Entry 8I13 (electron microscopy, 6.90 A resolution (low resolution: residue-level contacts below are approximate; hydrogen-bond / salt-bridge calls are withheld)); this record covers chains B and A of the 6 polymer chains in the assembly.

== Chain B ==
Molecule: SMC6 isoform 1
Organism: Saccharomyces cerevisiae
Reference sequence: A0A8H4BXH7 (A0A8H4BXH7_YEASX); residue numbers follow UniProt; this construct covers 1-1114
Sequence (1114 residues; numbered 1 to 1114; the number before each row is that of its first residue):
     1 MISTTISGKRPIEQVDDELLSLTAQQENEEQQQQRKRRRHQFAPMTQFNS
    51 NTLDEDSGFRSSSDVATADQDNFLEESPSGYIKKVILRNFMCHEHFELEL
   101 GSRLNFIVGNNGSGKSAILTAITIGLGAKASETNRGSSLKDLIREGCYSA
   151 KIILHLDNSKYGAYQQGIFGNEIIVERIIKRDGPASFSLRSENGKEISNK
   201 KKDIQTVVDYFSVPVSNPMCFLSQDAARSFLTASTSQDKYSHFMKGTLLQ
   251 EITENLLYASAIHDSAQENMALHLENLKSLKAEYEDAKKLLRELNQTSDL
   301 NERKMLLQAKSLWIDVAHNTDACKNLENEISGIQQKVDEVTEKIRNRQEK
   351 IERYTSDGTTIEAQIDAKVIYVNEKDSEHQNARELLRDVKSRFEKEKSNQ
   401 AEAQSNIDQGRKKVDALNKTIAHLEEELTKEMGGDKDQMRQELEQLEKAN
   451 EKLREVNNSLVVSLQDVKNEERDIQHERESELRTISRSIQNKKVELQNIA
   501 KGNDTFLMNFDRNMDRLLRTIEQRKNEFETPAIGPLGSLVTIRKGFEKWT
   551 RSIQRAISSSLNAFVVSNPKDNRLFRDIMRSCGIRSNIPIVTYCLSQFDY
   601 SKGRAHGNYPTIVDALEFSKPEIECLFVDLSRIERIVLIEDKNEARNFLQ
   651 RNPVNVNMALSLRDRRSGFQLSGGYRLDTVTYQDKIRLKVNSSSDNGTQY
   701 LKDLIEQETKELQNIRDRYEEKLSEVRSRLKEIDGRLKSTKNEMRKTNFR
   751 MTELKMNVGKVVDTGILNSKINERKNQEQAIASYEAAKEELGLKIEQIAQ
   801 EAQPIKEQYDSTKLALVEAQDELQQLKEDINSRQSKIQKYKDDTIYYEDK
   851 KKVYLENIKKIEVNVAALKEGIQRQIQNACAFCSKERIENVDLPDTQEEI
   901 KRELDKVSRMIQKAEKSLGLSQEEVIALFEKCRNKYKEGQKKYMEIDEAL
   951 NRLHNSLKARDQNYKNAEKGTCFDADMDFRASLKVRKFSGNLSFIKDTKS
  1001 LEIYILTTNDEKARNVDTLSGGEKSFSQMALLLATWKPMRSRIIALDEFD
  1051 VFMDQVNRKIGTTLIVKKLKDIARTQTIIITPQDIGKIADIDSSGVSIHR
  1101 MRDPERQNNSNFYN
Unresolved in the structure: 1-75, 289-293, 535, 1105-1114

== Chain A ==
Molecule: Structural maintenance of chromosomes protein 5
Organism: Saccharomyces cerevisiae
Reference sequence: A0A6V8S000 (A0A6V8S000_YEASX); residues 1-1093 here = UniProt positions 1-1093
Sequence (1093 residues; each row starts with the number of its first residue):
     1 MTSLIDLGRYVERTHHGEDTEPRSKRVKIAKPDLSSFQPGSIIKIRLQDF
    51 VTYTLTEFNLSPSLNMIIGPNGSGKSTFVCAVCLGLAGKPEYIGRSKKVE
   101 DFIKNGQDVSKIEITLKNSPNVTDIEYIDARDETIKITRIITRSKRRSDY
   151 LINDYQVSESVVKTLVAQLNIQLDNLCQFLSQERVEEFARLKSVKLLVET
   201 IRSIDASLLDVLDELRELQGNEQSLQKDLDFKKAKIVHLRQESDKLRKSV
   251 ESLRDFQNKKGEIELHSQLLPYVKVKDHKEKLNIYKEEYERAKANLRAIL
   301 KDKKPFANTKKTLENQVEELTEKCSLKTDEFLKAKEKINEIFEKLNTIRD
   351 EVIKKKNQNEYYRGRTKKLQATIISTKEDFLRSQEILAQTHLPEKSVFED
   401 IDIKRKEIINKEGEIRDLISEIDAKANAINHEMRSIQRQAESKTKSLTTT
   451 DKIGILNQDQDLKEVRDAVLMVREHPEMKDKILEPPIMTVSAINAQFAAY
   501 LAQCVDYNTSKALTVVDSDSYKLFANPILDKFKVNLRELSSADTTPPVPA
   551 ETVRDLGFEGYLSDFITGDKRVMKMLCQTSKIHTIPVSRRELTPAQIKKL
   601 ITPRPNGKILFKRIIHGNRLVDIKQSAYGSKQVFPTDVSIKQTNFYQGSI
   651 MSNEQKIRIENEIINLKNEYNDRKSTLDALSNQKSGYRHELSELASKNDD
   701 INREAHQLNEIRKKYTMRKSTIETLREKLDQLKREARKDVSQKIKDIDDQ
   751 IQQLLLKQRHLLSKMASSMKSLKNCQKELISTQILQFEAQNMDVSMNDVI
   801 GFFNEREADLKSQYEDKKKFVKEMRDTPEFQSWMREIRSYDQDTKEKLNK
   851 VAEKYEEEGNFNLSFVQDVLDKLESEIAMVNHDESAVTILDQVTAELREL
   901 EHTVPQQSKDLETIKAKLKEDHAVLEPKLDDIVSKISARFARLFNNVGSA
   951 GAVRLEKPKDYAEWKIEIMVKFRDNAPLKKLDSHTQSGGERAVSTVLYMI
  1001 ALQEFTSAPFRVVDEINQGMDSRNERIVHKAMVENACAENTSQYFLITPK
  1051 LLTGLHYHEKMRIHCVMAGSWIPNPSEDPKMIHFGETSNYSFD
Unresolved in the structure: 1-31, 262-267, 1066-1093

== Chain B / chain A interface ==
Contacting residue pairs (69):
  N134(B) - H984(A)
  S137(B) - H984(A)
  S229(B) - R190(A)
  R387(B) - D350(A)
  R387(B) - I353(A)
  R387(B) - N357(A)
  K390(B) - D350(A)
  E394(B) - K354(A)
  K395(B) - Y361(A)
  S398(B) - Q358(A)
  E402(B) - Y362(A)
  R454(B) - R416(A)
  N457(B) - R416(A)
  N458(B) - R416(A)
  N458(B) - D423(A)
  V462(B) - N427(A)
  Q465(B) - N427(A)
  Q465(B) - H431(A)
  N469(B) - H431(A)
  E477(B) - K463(A)
  R576(B) - D637(A)
  I590(B) - D637(A)
  V591(B) - P635(A)
  T592(B) - F634(A)
  T592(B) - P635(A)
  Y593(B) - Q632(A)
  Y593(B) - F634(A)
  K602(B) - Y628(A)
  G603(B) - Y628(A)
  D629(B) - S626(A)
  D629(B) - F634(A)
  L630(B) - K624(A)
  L630(B) - F634(A)
  R635(B) - Y628(A)
  R663(B) - K533(A)
  R676(B) - D506(A)
  R676(B) - R537(A)
  R676(B) - T579(A)
  L677(B) - N535(A)
  L677(B) - R537(A)
  D678(B) - D506(A)
  D678(B) - N508(A)
  D678(B) - N535(A)
  D678(B) - R537(A)
  T679(B) - N508(A)
  M744(B) - R416(A)
  K755(B) - R405(A)
  V758(B) - R405(A)
  G759(B) - R405(A)
  K760(B) - F398(A)
  D763(B) - F398(A)
  D763(B) - K713(A)
  I766(B) - M717(A)
  S769(B) - T721(A)
  S769(B) - T724(A)
  E773(B) - T724(A)
  E773(B) - L725(A)
  E773(B) - K728(A)
  N776(B) - L725(A)
  N776(B) - K728(A)
  R902(B) - S864(A)
  R902(B) - Q867(A)
  R902(B) - D868(A)
  K906(B) - K872(A)
  R909(B) - K872(A)
  M910(B) - K872(A)
  M910(B) - S875(A)
  K913(B) - E876(A)
  S1020(B) - K97(A)
Other interface residues (no listed pair), chain B (60 interface residues in all): T232, S391, N587, C594, S596, D599, N655, M756, V762, T764, N768, N772, Q777
Other interface residues (no listed pair), chain A (51 interface residues in all): I401, T509, R619, A627, T636, S639, E710, K714, V869

== In short ==
Chain B and chain A form an interface of 60 and 51 residues respectively.
Chain B is SMC6 isoform 1 and chain A is Structural maintenance of chromosomes protein 5, both from
Saccharomyces cerevisiae; the structure, Cryo-EM structure of 6-subunit Smc5/6, was determined by electron
microscopy (same publication as 7YLM, 7YMD, 7YQH, 8HQS, 8I21, 8I4U and 6 further entries).
